PDB entry 3BG6 | X-ray diffraction, 1.70 A resolution | chains B and C of the 4 polymer chains in the assembly

[Chain B (and C)]
Name: Pyranose oxidase
Source organism: Trametes multicolor
Notes: EC 1.1.3.10; chain C of this document is another copy of the same molecule, construct and numbering; everything in this record applies to it too
UniProtKB: Q7ZA32 (Q7ZA32_TRAOC); residues 1-623 here = UniProt positions 1-623
Chain sequence (623 residues; row label = number of the first residue in the row):
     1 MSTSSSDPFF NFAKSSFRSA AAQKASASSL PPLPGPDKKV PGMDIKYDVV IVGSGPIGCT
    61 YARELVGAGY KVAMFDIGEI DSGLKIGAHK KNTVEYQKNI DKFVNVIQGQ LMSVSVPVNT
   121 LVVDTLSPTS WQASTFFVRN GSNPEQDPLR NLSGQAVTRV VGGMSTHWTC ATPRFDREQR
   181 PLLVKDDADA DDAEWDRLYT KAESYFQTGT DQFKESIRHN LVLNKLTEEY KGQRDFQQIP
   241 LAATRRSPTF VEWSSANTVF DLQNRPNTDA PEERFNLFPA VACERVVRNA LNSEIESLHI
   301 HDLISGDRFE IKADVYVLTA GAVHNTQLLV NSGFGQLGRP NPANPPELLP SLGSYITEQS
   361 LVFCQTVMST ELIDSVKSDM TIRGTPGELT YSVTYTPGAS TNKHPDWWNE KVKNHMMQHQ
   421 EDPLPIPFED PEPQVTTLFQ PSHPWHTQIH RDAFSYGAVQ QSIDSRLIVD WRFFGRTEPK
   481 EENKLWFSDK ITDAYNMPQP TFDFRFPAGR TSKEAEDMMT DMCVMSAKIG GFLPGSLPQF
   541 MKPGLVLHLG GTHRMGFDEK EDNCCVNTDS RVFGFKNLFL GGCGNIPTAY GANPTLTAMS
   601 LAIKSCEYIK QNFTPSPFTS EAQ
Disordered / not traced: 1-42, 620-623
Construct notes: engineered mutation Lys-542 (Glu in Q7ZA32)
Covalent attachments: flavin-adenine dinucleotide (FAD) linked to His-167
Residues lining bound ligands: FAD (flavin-adenine dinucleotide): Val-52, Gly-53, Ser-54, Gly-55, Pro-56, Ile-57, Gly-58, Phe-75, Asp-76, Ile-77, Gly-78, Ile-107, Leu-111, Thr-158, Arg-159, Val-160, Gly-162, Gly-163, Met-164, Ser-165, Trp-168, Thr-169, Cys-170, Ala-171, Val-281, Ala-282, Cys-283, Thr-319, Ala-320, Gly-321, His-324, Leu-547, His-548, Gly-582, Cys-583, Asn-593, Pro-594, Thr-595

[How chain B and chain C interact]
Residue-residue contacts (43):
  Thr-120(B) with Thr-120(C), hydrogen bond
  Leu-121(B) with Leu-121(C), hydrophobic
  Val-122(B) with Pro-148(C)
  Asp-124(B) with Ser-153(C), hydrogen bond; Lys-542(C); Pro-543(C)
  Thr-125(B) with Phe-540(C); Met-541(C); Lys-542(C)
  Ser-127(B) with Glu-516(C), hydrogen bond; Phe-540(C)
  Pro-128(B) with Ser-512(C); Ala-515(C), hydrophobic; Phe-540(C)
  Thr-129(B) with Ser-512(C); Glu-516(C)
  Gln-132(B) with Arg-505(C), hydrogen bond
  Ala-133(B) with Leu-149(C); Arg-505(C), hydrogen bond (backbone-side chain)
  Ser-134(B) with Leu-149(C)
  Thr-135(B) with Leu-149(C)
  Phe-136(B) with Leu-149(C), hydrophobic
  Pro-148(B) with Val-122(C)
  Leu-149(B) with Gln-132(C); Ala-133(C); Ser-134(C); Thr-135(C); Phe-136(C), hydrophobic
  Ser-153(B) with Asp-124(C), hydrogen bond
  Arg-505(B) with Gln-132(C), hydrogen bond; Ala-133(C), hydrogen bond (side chain-backbone)
  Ser-512(B) with Pro-128(C), hydrogen bond (side chain-backbone); Thr-129(C)
  Ala-515(B) with Pro-128(C), hydrophobic
  Glu-516(B) with Ser-127(C), hydrogen bond; Thr-129(C)
  Phe-540(B) with Thr-125(C); Ser-127(C); Pro-128(C)
  Met-541(B) with Thr-125(C)
  Lys-542(B) with Asp-124(C); Thr-125(C)
  Pro-543(B) with Asp-124(C)
Also at the interface, not in a pair above, chain B (28 interface residues in all): Leu-126, Ser-360, Phe-506, Lys-513
Also at the interface, not in a pair above, chain C (28 interface residues in all): Leu-126, Ser-360, Phe-506, Lys-513

[Summary]
Chain B and chain C each contribute 28 residues to their interface; the contacts include 10 hydrogen bonds.
Among the polar pairs are Thr-120(B)/Thr-120(C), Asp-124(B)/Ser-153(C) and Ser-127(B)/Glu-516(C). Covalently
linked flavin-adenine dinucleotide: at His-167(B).
Both chains are Pyranose oxidase (Trametes multicolor). Entry 3BG6 (Pyranose 2-oxidase from Trametes
multicolor, E542K mutant) was determined by X-ray diffraction together with 3BG7 and 3BLY from the same study.
